PDB entry 9KPD | electron microscopy, 2.84 A resolution | chains B and G of the 5 polymer chains in the assembly

Chain B:
Protein: Guanine nucleotide-binding protein G(I)/G(S)/G(T) subunit beta-1
From: Homo sapiens
UniProt: P62873 (GBB1_HUMAN); residue numbers follow UniProt; this construct covers 1-340
Chain sequence (366 residues; numbered 1 to 366; the number before each row is that of its first residue):
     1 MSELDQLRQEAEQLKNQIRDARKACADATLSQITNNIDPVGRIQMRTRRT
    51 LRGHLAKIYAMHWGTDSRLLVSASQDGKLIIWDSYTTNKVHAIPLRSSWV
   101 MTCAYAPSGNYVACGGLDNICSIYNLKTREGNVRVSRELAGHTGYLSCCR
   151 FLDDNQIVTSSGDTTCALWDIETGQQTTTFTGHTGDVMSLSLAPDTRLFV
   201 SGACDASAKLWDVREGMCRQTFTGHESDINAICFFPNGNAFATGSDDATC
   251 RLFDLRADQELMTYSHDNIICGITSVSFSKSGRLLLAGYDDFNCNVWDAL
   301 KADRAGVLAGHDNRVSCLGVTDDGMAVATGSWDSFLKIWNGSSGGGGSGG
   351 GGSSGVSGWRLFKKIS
Not modelled in the structure: 1-2, 344-366
Sequence notes: expression tag (341-366)

Chain G:
Protein: Guanine nucleotide-binding protein G(I)/G(S)/G(O) subunit gamma-2
From: Homo sapiens
UniProt: P59768 (GBG2_HUMAN); residues 1-71 here = UniProt positions 1-71
Chain sequence (71 residues; numbered 1 to 71; the number before each row is that of its first residue):
     1 MASNNTASIAQARKLVEQLKMEANIDRIKVSKAAADLMAYCEAHAKEDPL
    51 LTPVPASENPFREKKFFCAIL
Not modelled in the structure: 1-5, 63-71

Chain B / chain G interface:
Residue-residue contacts (97; chain B residue first):
  Leu-4(B) / Ser-8(G)
  Leu-4(B) / Ala-12(G)  hydrophobic
  Leu-7(B) / Ile-9(G)
  Leu-7(B) / Ala-12(G)
  Leu-7(B) / Arg-13(G)
  Leu-7(B) / Val-16(G)
  Glu-10(B) / Val-16(G)
  Ala-11(B) / Val-16(G)  hydrophobic
  Ala-11(B) / Leu-19(G)
  Leu-14(B) / Val-16(G)
  Leu-14(B) / Leu-19(G)  hydrophobic
  Leu-14(B) / Lys-20(G)
  Lys-15(B) / Leu-19(G)
  Gln-17(B) / Ala-23(G)
  Ile-18(B) / Leu-19(G)
  Ile-18(B) / Glu-22(G)
  Ile-18(B) / Ala-23(G)  hydrophobic
  Ala-21(B) / Arg-27(G)
  Arg-22(B) / Glu-22(G)  salt bridge
  Ala-24(B) / Lys-29(G)  hydrogen bond (backbone-side chain)
  Cys-25(B) / Arg-27(G)
  Cys-25(B) / Ile-28(G)
  Cys-25(B) / Lys-29(G)
  Cys-25(B) / Val-30(G)  hydrogen bond (backbone-backbone)
  Ala-26(B) / Val-30(G)  hydrophobic
  Asp-27(B) / Lys-29(G)
  Asp-27(B) / Val-30(G)
  Asp-27(B) / Ser-31(G)  hydrogen bond
  Ala-28(B) / Val-30(G)
  Ala-28(B) / Ser-31(G)
  Leu-30(B) / Ala-34(G)  hydrophobic
  Ile-33(B) / Ala-34(G)  hydrophobic
  Ile-33(B) / Met-38(G)  hydrophobic
  Thr-34(B) / Met-38(G)
  Ile-37(B) / Glu-42(G)
  Val-40(B) / Leu-51(G)  hydrophobic
  Met-45(B) / Leu-50(G)  hydrophobic
  Arg-48(B) / Phe-61(G)  hydrogen bond (side chain-backbone)
  Arg-48(B) / Arg-62(G)
  Arg-49(B) / Phe-61(G)
  Arg-49(B) / Arg-62(G)
  Ser-84(B) / Phe-61(G)
  Tyr-85(B) / Pro-60(G)
  Tyr-85(B) / Phe-61(G)  hydrophobic
  Cys-218(B) / Gln-18(G)  hydrogen bond (backbone-side chain)
  Arg-219(B) / Glu-22(G)
  Gln-220(B) / Glu-22(G)
  Gln-220(B) / Ile-25(G)
  Thr-221(B) / Gln-18(G)
  Thr-221(B) / Glu-22(G)  hydrogen bond (backbone-side chain)
  Phe-235(B) / Leu-37(G)  hydrophobic
  Phe-235(B) / Tyr-40(G)  hydrophobic
  Phe-235(B) / Cys-41(G)  hydrophobic
  Pro-236(B) / Tyr-40(G)
  Asn-237(B) / Tyr-40(G)
  Leu-252(B) / Leu-37(G)  hydrophobic
  Asp-254(B) / Ala-33(G)
  Arg-256(B) / Arg-27(G)
  Arg-256(B) / Ile-28(G)  hydrogen bond (backbone-backbone)
  Arg-256(B) / Asp-36(G)  salt bridge
  Ala-257(B) / Ile-28(G)
  Asp-258(B) / Glu-22(G)
  Asp-258(B) / Ile-25(G)
  Asp-258(B) / Arg-27(G)  salt bridge
  Gln-259(B) / Val-30(G)
  Leu-261(B) / Val-30(G)  hydrophobic
  Leu-261(B) / Leu-37(G)  hydrophobic
  Ser-279(B) / Asp-48(G)  hydrogen bond
  Lys-280(B) / Glu-47(G)
  Lys-280(B) / Asp-48(G)  hydrogen bond (backbone-side chain)
  Ser-281(B) / Tyr-40(G)
  Ser-281(B) / Cys-41(G)
  Ser-281(B) / His-44(G)
  Ser-281(B) / Asp-48(G)  hydrogen bond
  Gly-282(B) / Cys-41(G)
  Arg-283(B) / Cys-41(G)
  Arg-283(B) / Leu-51(G)
  Leu-284(B) / Leu-50(G)
  Leu-284(B) / Leu-51(G)
  Leu-300(B) / Cys-41(G)  hydrophobic
  Asp-323(B) / Pro-49(G)
  Gly-324(B) / Pro-49(G)
  Gly-324(B) / Leu-50(G)
  Met-325(B) / Pro-49(G)  hydrophobic
  Met-325(B) / Leu-50(G)
  Met-325(B) / Val-54(G)  hydrophobic
  Met-325(B) / Pro-60(G)
  Met-325(B) / Phe-61(G)  hydrophobic
  Ala-326(B) / Phe-61(G)  hydrophobic
  Ile-338(B) / Phe-61(G)  hydrophobic
  Asn-340(B) / Asn-59(G)  hydrogen bond
  Asn-340(B) / Phe-61(G)
  Gly-341(B) / Pro-53(G)
  Gly-341(B) / Asn-59(G)
  Ser-342(B) / Pro-53(G)
  Ser-342(B) / Arg-62(G)
  Ser-343(B) / Pro-53(G)
Other interface residues (no listed pair), chain B (64 interface residues in all): Glu-3, Thr-29, Ile-43, Ser-67, Lys-209, Ala-240, Leu-286, Val-320, Val-327
Other interface residues (no listed pair), chain G (42 interface residues in all): Leu-15, Asn-24, Asp-26, Lys-32, Ala-45, Glu-58

Summary:
64 residues of chain B face 42 of chain G across their interface; the contacts include 11 hydrogen bonds and 3
salt bridges. Polar pairs include Arg-22(B)/Glu-22(G), Arg-256(B)/Asp-36(G) and Asp-258(B)/Arg-27(G).
Here chain B is Guanine nucleotide-binding protein G(I)/G(S)/G(T) subunit beta-1 and chain G is Guanine
nucleotide-binding protein G(I)/G(S)/G(O) subunit gamma-2, both from Homo sapiens. Entry 9KPD (Cryo-EM
structure of GPCR16-miniGs complex) was determined by electron microscopy (same publication as 9K6L, 9KPE and
9KPF).
